Entry 8IJ9 (X-ray diffraction, 2.04 A resolution); this record covers chains A and C.

== Chain A ==
Molecule: Ras-related protein Rab-6B
Organism: Mus musculus
Notes: EC 3.6.5.2
UniProtKB: P61294 (RAB6B_MOUSE); residue numbers follow UniProt; this construct covers 8-176
Chain sequence (173 residues; numbered 4 to 176; the number before each row is that of its first residue):
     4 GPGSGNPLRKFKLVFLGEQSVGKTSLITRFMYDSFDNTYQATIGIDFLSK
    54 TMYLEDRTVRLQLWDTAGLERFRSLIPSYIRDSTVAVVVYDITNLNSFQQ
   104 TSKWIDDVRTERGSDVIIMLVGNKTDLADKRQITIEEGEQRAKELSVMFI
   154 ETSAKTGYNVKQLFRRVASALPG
Disordered / not traced: 4-7, 176
Sequence notes: expression tag (4-7); engineered mutation Leu72 (Gln in P61294)
Metal / ion sites: Mg2+: Thr27, Thr45 (together with GTP)
Ligand contacts: GTP (guanosine-5'-triphosphate): Glu21, Gln22, Ser23, Val24, Gly25, Lys26, Thr27, Ser28, Phe38, Asp39, Asn40, Tyr42, Gln43, Ala44, Thr45, Thr69, Ala70, Gly71, Leu72, Asn126, Lys127, Asp129, Leu130, Ser156, Ala157, Lys158
Curated features (UniProtKB/Swiss-Prot):
  - motif: Asp39 to Asp49 (Switch 1), Gly71 to Thr87 (Switch 2)
  - binding site (GTP): Ser23, Val24, Gly25, Lys26, Thr27, Ser28, Asp39, Asn40, Tyr42, Thr45, Gly71, Asn126, Lys127, Asp129, Ser156, Ala157, Lys158
  - binding site (Mg(2+)): Thr27, Thr45, Asp68
Reported in the primary citation:
  - specificity-determining residues: Leu11, Lys13, Arg63 (by similarity / conservation)
  - binding site for GTP: Gly25 (proposed by the authors, not directly observed)
  - mutagenesis - L11E: abolished localization to the ELKS1 puncta
  - mutagenesis - L11E, D49R, R63E: abolished binding to ELKS1 condensate

== Chain C ==
Molecule: ELKS/Rab6-interacting/CAST family member 1
Organism: Rattus norvegicus
UniProtKB: Q811U3 (RB6I2_RAT); residues 849-922 here = UniProt positions 849-922
Chain sequence (78 residues; each row starts with the number of its first residue):
   845 GPGSRKHLEEVLEMKQEALLAAISEKDANIALLELSSSKKKTQEEVAALK
   895 REKDRLVQQLKQQTQNRMKLMADNYEDD
Disordered / not traced: 845-848, 920-922
Sequence notes: expression tag (845-848)
Reported in the primary citation:
  - mutagenesis - S868A, K905E: decreased localization to NPY vesicles

== Chain A / chain C interface ==
Pairs across the interface - 32 pairs, chain A then chain C:
  Leu11(A) - Ala875(C)  hydrophobic
  Leu11(A) - Leu876(C)  hydrophobic
  Lys13(A) - Ser868(C)  hydrogen bond
  Lys13(A) - Glu869(C)  salt bridge
  Lys15(A) - Ser868(C)
  Ile46(A) - Lys905(C)  hydrogen bond (backbone-side chain)
  Ile48(A) - Lys905(C)  hydrogen bond (backbone-side chain)
  Asp49(A) - Lys905(C)  salt bridge
  Phe50(A) - Ile867(C)  hydrophobic
  Phe50(A) - Asp871(C)
  Ser52(A) - Asp871(C)  hydrogen bond
  Thr54(A) - Ala875(C)
  Tyr56(A) - Leu879(C)
  Arg63(A) - Asp871(C)  salt bridge
  Arg63(A) - Ile874(C)
  Arg63(A) - Ala875(C)
  Arg63(A) - Glu878(C)  salt bridge
  Gln65(A) - Ser868(C)  hydrogen bond
  Gln65(A) - Asp871(C)  hydrogen bond
  Gln65(A) - Ala872(C)
  Trp67(A) - Leu864(C)  hydrophobic
  Trp67(A) - Leu904(C)  hydrophobic
  Arg74(A) - Met912(C)
  Phe75(A) - Met912(C)  hydrophobic
  Leu78(A) - Thr908(C)
  Leu78(A) - Met912(C)  hydrophobic
  Ser81(A) - Glu857(C)  hydrogen bond
  Ser81(A) - Gln860(C)
  Tyr82(A) - Leu864(C)  hydrophobic
  Tyr82(A) - Leu904(C)
  Arg84(A) - Glu857(C)  salt bridge
  Asp85(A) - Leu864(C)
Interface residues without a listed pair, chain A (21 interface residues in all): Thr61
Interface residues without a listed pair, chain C (21 interface residues in all): Lys897, Val901, Gln909, Arg911
From the paper, about this interface:
  - pairs named by the authors: Leu11(A)-Leu876(C) (hydrophobic contact), Lys13(A)-Glu869(C) (salt bridge), Asp49(A)-Lys905(C) (salt bridge), Arg63(A)-Asp871(C) (salt bridge), Arg84(A)-Glu857(C) (salt bridge), Ala875(C)-Leu11(A) (hydrophobic contact), Leu879(C)-Leu11(A) (hydrophobic contact)
  - interface residues, chain A: Gln65(A)
  - hot spots on chain A (mutagenesis) - L11E, Q65A: decreased binding to ELKS/Rab6-interacting/CAST family member 1 (chain C)
  - interface residues, chain C: Leu864(C), Ile867(C), Ser868(C), Thr908(C), Met912(C)
  - hot spots on chain C (mutagenesis) - S868A: decreased binding to Ras-related protein Rab-6B (chain A)

== Summary ==
The chain A/chain C interface involves 21 residues from each chain, with 7 hydrogen bonds and 5 salt bridges.
Polar pairs include Lys13(A)-Glu869(C), Asp49(A)-Lys905(C) and Arg63(A)-Asp871(C). The paper describes
hydrophobic contacts between Leu11(A) and Leu876(C), Ala875(C) and Leu11(A) and Leu879(C) and Leu11(A); salt
bridges between Lys13(A) and Glu869(C), Asp49(A) and Lys905(C) and Arg63(A) and Asp871(C) among others. The
paper reports a binding site for GTP at Gly25(A); L11E, D49R and R63E of chain A abolish binding to ELKS1
condensate; 6 substitutions were tested in all.
Chain A is Ras-related protein Rab-6B (Mus musculus) and chain C is ELKS/Rab6-interacting/CAST family member 1
(Rattus norvegicus); the structure, Crystal structure of the ELKS1/Rab6B complex, was determined by X-ray
diffraction.
